PDB entry 8U6Y | electron microscopy, 2.80 A resolution | chains A and B of the 34 polymer chains in the assembly

Chain A:
Molecule: Proteasome subunit alpha type-1
Organism: Saccharomyces cerevisiae S288C
Notes: EC 3.4.25.1
UniProt: P21243 (PSA1_YEAST); numbering as in UniProt (aligned over 1-252)
Sequence (252 residues; each row starts with the number of its first residue):
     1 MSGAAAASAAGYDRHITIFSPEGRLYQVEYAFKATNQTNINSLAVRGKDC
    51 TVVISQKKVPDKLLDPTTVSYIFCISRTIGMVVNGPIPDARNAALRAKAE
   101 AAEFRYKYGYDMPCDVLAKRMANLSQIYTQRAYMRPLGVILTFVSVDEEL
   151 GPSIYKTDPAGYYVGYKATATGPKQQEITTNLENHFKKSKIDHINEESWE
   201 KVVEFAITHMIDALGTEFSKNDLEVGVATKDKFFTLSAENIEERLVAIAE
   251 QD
Not modelled in the structure: 1-10, 187-196, 252

Chain B:
Molecule: Proteasome subunit alpha type-2
Organism: Saccharomyces cerevisiae S288C
Notes: EC 3.4.25.1
UniProt: P23639 (PSA2_YEAST); residues 1-250 here = UniProt positions 1-250
Sequence (250 residues; row label = number of the first residue in the row):
     1 MTDRYSFSLTTFSPSGKLGQIDYALTAVKQGVTSLGIKATNGVVIATEKK
    51 SSSPLAMSETLSKVSLLTPDIGAVYSGMGPDYRVLVDKSRKVAHTSYKRI
   101 YGEYPPTKLLVSEVAKIMQEATQSGGVRPFGVSLLIAGHDEFNGFSLYQV
   151 DPSGSYFPWKATAIGKGSVAAKTFLEKRWNDELELEDAIHIALLTLKESV
   201 EGEFNGDTIELAIIGDENPDLLGYTGIPTDKGPRFRKLTSQEINDRLEAL
Not modelled in the structure: 1-2, 250
Curated features (UniProtKB/Swiss-Prot):
  - cross-link: K108 (Glycyl lysine isopeptide (Lys-Gly) (interchain with G-Cter in ubiquitin))

How chain A and chain B interact:
Residue-residue contacts (59; chain A residue first):
  I16(A) with L9(B), hydrophobic
  T17(A) with R128(B)
  I18(A) with L9(B), hydrophobic; Q20(B)
  F19(A) with Q20(B), hydrogen bond (backbone-side chain); Y23(B), hydrophobic; R128(B); P129(B); G131(B)
  S20(A) with Y23(B)
  P21(A) with Y23(B), hydrophobic; T26(B)
  E22(A) with T26(B); Q30(B), hydrogen bond (backbone-side chain)
  G23(A) with Y23(B); A27(B)
  L25(A) with M78(B), hydrophobic; R128(B)
  K119(A) with D87(B), salt bridge
  A122(A) with R83(B), hydrogen bond (backbone-side chain)
  N123(A) with R83(B), hydrogen bond; D87(B), hydrogen bond
  Q126(A) with P80(B); D81(B), hydrogen bond; V84(B)
  T129(A) with R128(B), hydrogen bond (backbone-side chain)
  Q130(A) with G126(B); V127(B); R128(B), hydrogen bond (side chain-backbone); F130(B)
  R131(A) with G126(B); V127(B)
  A132(A) with L9(B), hydrophobic; G126(B), hydrogen bond (backbone-backbone)
  Y133(A) with S6(B), hydrogen bond
  Y155(A) with T60(B)
  A160(A) with P80(B)
  G161(A) with P80(B); R83(B), hydrogen bond (backbone-side chain)
  Y162(A) with L61(B); P80(B)
  Y163(A) with R83(B)
  V164(A) with M57(B); T60(B); L61(B), hydrophobic
  G165(A) with A56(B); M57(B), hydrogen bond (backbone-backbone); T60(B), hydrogen bond (backbone-side chain)
  Y166(A) with S52(B); L55(B); A56(B), hydrophobic; M57(B)
  K167(A) with P54(B), hydrogen bond (side chain-backbone); L55(B), hydrogen bond (backbone-backbone)
  A168(A) with L55(B)
  T179(A) with S53(B); L55(B)
  L182(A) with L55(B), hydrophobic
  E183(A) with P54(B)
Also at the interface, not in a pair above, chain A (33 interface residues in all): R46, F186
Also at the interface, not in a pair above, chain B (30 interface residues in all): A24, A121, G125

Summary:
The interface between chain A and chain B involves 33 residues on one side and 30 on the other; the contacts
include 15 hydrogen bonds and 1 salt bridge. Polar contacts include K119(A)-D87(B), F19(A)-Q20(B) and
E22(A)-Q30(B).
Here chain A is Proteasome subunit alpha type-1 and chain B is Proteasome subunit alpha type-2, both from
Saccharomyces cerevisiae S288C. Entry 8U6Y (Preholo-Proteasome from Beta 3 D205 deletion) was determined by
electron microscopy together with 8U7U from the same study.
